Entry 9DWM (electron microscopy, 4.20 A resolution (low resolution: residue-level contacts below are approximate; hydrogen-bond / salt-bridge calls are withheld)); this record covers chains D and I of the 12 polymer chains in the assembly.

Chain D:
Molecule: Histone H2B type 1-C/E/F/G/I
Organism: Homo sapiens
UniProtKB: P62807 (H2B1C_HUMAN); residues 1-125 here correspond to UniProt positions 2-126 (UniProt number = residue number + 1)
Sequence (125 residues; each row starts with the number of its first residue):
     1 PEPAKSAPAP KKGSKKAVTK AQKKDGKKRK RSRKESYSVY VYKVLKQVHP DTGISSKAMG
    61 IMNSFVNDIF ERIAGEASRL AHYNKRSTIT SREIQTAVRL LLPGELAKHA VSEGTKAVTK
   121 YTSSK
Disordered / not traced: 1-31, 125
UniProt features mapped onto this chain:
  - modified residue: Pro1 (N-acetylproline), Glu2 (ADP-ribosyl glutamic acid), Lys5 (N6-(2-hydroxyisobutyryl)lysine), Ser6 (ADP-ribosylserine), Lys11 (N6-(beta-hydroxybutyryl)lysine), Lys12 (N6-(2-hydroxyisobutyryl)lysine), Ser14 (Phosphoserine), Lys15 (N6-acetyllysine), Lys16 (N6-(beta-hydroxybutyryl)lysine), Lys20 (N6-(2-hydroxyisobutyryl)lysine), Lys23 (N6-(2-hydroxyisobutyryl)lysine), Lys24 (N6-(2-hydroxyisobutyryl)lysine), Lys34 (N6-(2-hydroxyisobutyryl)lysine), Glu35 (PolyADP-ribosyl glutamic acid), Ser36 (Phosphoserine), Lys43 (N6-(2-hydroxyisobutyryl)lysine), Lys46 (N6-(2-hydroxyisobutyryl)lysine), Lys57 (N6,N6-dimethyllysine), Arg79 (Dimethylated arginine), Lys85 (N6,N6,N6-trimethyllysine) and 6 more in UniProt
  - glycosylation: Ser112 (O-linked (GlcNAc) serine)
  - cross-link (Glycyl lysine isopeptide (Lys-Gly)): Lys5 (interchain with G-Cter in SUMO2), Lys20 (interchain with G-Cter in SUMO2), Lys34 (interchain with G-Cter in ubiquitin), Lys120 (interchain with G-Cter in ubiquitin)

Chain I:
Molecule: 601 I strand (damaged strand 1)
Sequence (127 nucleotides; numbered 1 to 127; the number before each row is that of its first residue):
     1 ATCGAGAATC CCGGTGCCGA GGCCGCTCAA TTGGTCGTAG ACAGCTCTAG CACCGCTTAA
    61 ACGCACGTAC GCGCTGTCCC CCGCGTTTTA ACCGCCAAGG GGATTACTCC CTAGTCTCCA
   121 GGCACGT
Disordered / not traced: 1

Interface between chain D and chain I:
Residue-residue contacts - 5 pairs, chain D then chain I:
  Ile54(D) - DG21(I)
  Arg86(D) - DG40(I)
  Ser87(D) - DA39(I)
  Ser87(D) - DG40(I)
  Thr88(D) - DG40(I)
Interface residues without a listed pair, chain D (7 interface residues in all): Ser32, Gly53, Ser56
Interface residues without a listed pair, chain I (5 interface residues in all): DA20, DT104

Overview:
Chain D and chain I form an interface of 7 and 5 residues respectively.
Chain D is Histone H2B type 1-C/E/F/G/I (Homo sapiens) and chain I is 601 I strand (damaged strand 1); the
structure, DNA polymerase Beta bound to a nucleosome containing a 1-nt gap at SHL-5.5, was determined by
electron microscopy.
